Entry 9KPF (electron microscopy, 3.15 A resolution); this record covers chains A and S of the 5 polymer chains in the assembly.

# Chain A
Molecule: Guanine nucleotide-binding protein G(i) subunit alpha-1
Source organism: Homo sapiens
Notes: EC 3.6.5.-
UniProt: P63096 (GNAI1_HUMAN); numbering as in UniProt (aligned over 1-354)
Sequence (369 residues; each row starts with the number of its first residue; numbers below 1 keep their minus sign (Asp-14 is residue -14)):
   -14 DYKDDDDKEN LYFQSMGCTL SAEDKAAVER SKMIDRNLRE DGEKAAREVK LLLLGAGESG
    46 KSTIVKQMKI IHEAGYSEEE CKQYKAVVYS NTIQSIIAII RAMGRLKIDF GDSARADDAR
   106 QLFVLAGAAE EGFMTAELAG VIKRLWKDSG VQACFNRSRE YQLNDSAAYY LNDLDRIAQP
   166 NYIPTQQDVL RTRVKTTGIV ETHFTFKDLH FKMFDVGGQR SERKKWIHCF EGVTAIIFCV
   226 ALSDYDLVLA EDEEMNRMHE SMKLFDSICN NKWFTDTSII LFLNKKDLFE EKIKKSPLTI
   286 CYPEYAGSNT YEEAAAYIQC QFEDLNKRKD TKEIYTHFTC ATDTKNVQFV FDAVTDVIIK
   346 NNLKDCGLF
Disordered / not traced: -14 to 2, 55-181
Construct notes: expression tag (-14 to 0)
Swiss-Prot annotation at these positions:
  - region: Lys35 to Thr48 (G1 motif), Asp173 to Thr181 (G2 motif), Phe196 to Arg205 (G3 motif), Ile265 to Asp272 (G4 motif), Thr324 to Thr329 (G5 motif)
  - binding site (GTP): Glu43 to Thr48, Ser151, Leu175 to Thr181, Asp200 to Gln204, Asn269 to Asp272, Ala326
  - binding site (Mg(2+)): Ser47, Thr181
  - modified residue: Arg178 (ADP-ribosylarginine), Gln204 (Deamidated glutamine), Cys351 (ADP-ribosylcysteine)
  - lipidation: Gly2 (N-myristoyl glycine), Cys3 (S-palmitoyl cysteine)
  - natural variant: Gly40 (G40C: In NEDHISB; G40R: In NEDHISB), Gly45 (G45D: In NEDHISB), Thr48 (T48I: In NEDHISB; T48K: In NEDHISB), Gln52 (Q52P: In NEDHISB), Ser75 (deletion: In NEDHISB; uncertain significance), Gln172 (deletion: In NEDHISB), Asp173 (D173V: In NEDHISB), Glu186 to Phe189 (deletion: In NEDHISB; uncertain significance), Cys224 (C224Y: In NEDHISB), Lys270 (K270N: In NEDHISB; K270R: In NEDHISB), Asp272 (D272G: In NEDHISB), Ala326 (A326P: In NEDHISB), 1 further natural variant entry in UniProt
  - mutagenesis: Gly42 (G42R: Abolishes switch to an activated conformation and dissociation from beta and gamma subunits upon GTP binding. Abolishes interaction with RGS family members), Glu116 (E116L: Enhances interaction (inactive GDP-bound) with RGS14), Gln147 (Q147L: Enhances interaction (inactive GDP-bound) with RGS14), Glu245 (E245L: Enhances interaction (inactive GDP-bound) with RGS14)

# Chain S
Molecule: scFv16
Source organism: Homo sapiens
Notes: antibody fragment or engineered binder
Sequence (266 residues; row label = number of the first residue in the row; note: 2 numbers in that range are skipped by the numbering (no residue carries them; nothing is unmodelled there); a row labelled like 121A-121N holds insertion residues (121A, then the next letters in order)):
     1 DVQLVESGGG LVQPGGSRKL SCSASGFAFS SFGMHWVRQA PEKGLEWVAY ISSGSGTIYY
    61 ADTVKGRFTI SRDDPKNTLF LQMTSLRSED TAMYYCVRSI YYYGSSPFDF WGQGTTLTVS
   121 S
121A-121N GGGGSGGGGSGGGG
   124 SDIVMTQATS SVPVTPGESV SISCRSSKSL LHSNGNTYLY WFLQRPGQSP QLLIYRMSNL
   184 ASGVPDRFSG SGSGTAFTLT ISRLEAEDVG VYYCMQHLEY PLTFGAGTKL ELKAAAENLY
   244 FQSHHHHHHH H
Disordered / not traced: 1, 121A-121N, 236-254
Disulfide bonds: Cys22-Cys96, Cys147-Cys217

# Interface between chain A and chain S
Pairs across the interface (13; chain A residue first):
  Thr4(A) with His155(S), hydrogen bond (backbone-side chain)
  Leu5(A) with His155(S)
  Ser6(A) with His155(S), hydrogen bond; Tyr161(S), hydrogen bond
  Ala7(A) with Tyr223(S), hydrophobic
  Glu8(A) with Tyr101(S); Tyr161(S); Tyr163(S), hydrogen bond; Arg179(S), salt bridge
  Ala11(A) with Tyr101(S), hydrophobic
  Arg15(A) with Ser31(S), hydrogen bond; Tyr101(S); Tyr102(S)
Interface residues without a listed pair, chain A (8 interface residues in all): Glu14
Interface residues without a listed pair, chain S (14 interface residues in all): Thr57, Ile100, Pro107, Asn157, His220, Leu221

# In short
8 residues of chain A and 14 residues of chain S are in contact, with 5 hydrogen bonds and 1 salt bridge.
Polar pairs include Glu8(A)-Arg179(S), Thr4(A)-His155(S) and Ser6(A)-His155(S).
Chain A is Guanine nucleotide-binding protein G(i) subunit alpha-1 and chain S is scFv16, both from Homo
sapiens; the structure, Cryo-EM structure of GPCR16-Gi complex, was determined by electron microscopy,
deposited together with 9K6L, 9KPD and 9KPE.
